7WO5 - chains A and G of the 9 polymer chains in the assembly; structure by electron microscopy, 3.45 A resolution.

[Chain A]
Protein: Spike glycoprotein
From: Severe acute respiratory syndrome coronavirus 2
UniProt: P0DTC2 (SPIKE_SARS2); numbering as in UniProt (aligned over 1-1208)
Chain sequence (1288 residues; each row starts with the number of its first residue):
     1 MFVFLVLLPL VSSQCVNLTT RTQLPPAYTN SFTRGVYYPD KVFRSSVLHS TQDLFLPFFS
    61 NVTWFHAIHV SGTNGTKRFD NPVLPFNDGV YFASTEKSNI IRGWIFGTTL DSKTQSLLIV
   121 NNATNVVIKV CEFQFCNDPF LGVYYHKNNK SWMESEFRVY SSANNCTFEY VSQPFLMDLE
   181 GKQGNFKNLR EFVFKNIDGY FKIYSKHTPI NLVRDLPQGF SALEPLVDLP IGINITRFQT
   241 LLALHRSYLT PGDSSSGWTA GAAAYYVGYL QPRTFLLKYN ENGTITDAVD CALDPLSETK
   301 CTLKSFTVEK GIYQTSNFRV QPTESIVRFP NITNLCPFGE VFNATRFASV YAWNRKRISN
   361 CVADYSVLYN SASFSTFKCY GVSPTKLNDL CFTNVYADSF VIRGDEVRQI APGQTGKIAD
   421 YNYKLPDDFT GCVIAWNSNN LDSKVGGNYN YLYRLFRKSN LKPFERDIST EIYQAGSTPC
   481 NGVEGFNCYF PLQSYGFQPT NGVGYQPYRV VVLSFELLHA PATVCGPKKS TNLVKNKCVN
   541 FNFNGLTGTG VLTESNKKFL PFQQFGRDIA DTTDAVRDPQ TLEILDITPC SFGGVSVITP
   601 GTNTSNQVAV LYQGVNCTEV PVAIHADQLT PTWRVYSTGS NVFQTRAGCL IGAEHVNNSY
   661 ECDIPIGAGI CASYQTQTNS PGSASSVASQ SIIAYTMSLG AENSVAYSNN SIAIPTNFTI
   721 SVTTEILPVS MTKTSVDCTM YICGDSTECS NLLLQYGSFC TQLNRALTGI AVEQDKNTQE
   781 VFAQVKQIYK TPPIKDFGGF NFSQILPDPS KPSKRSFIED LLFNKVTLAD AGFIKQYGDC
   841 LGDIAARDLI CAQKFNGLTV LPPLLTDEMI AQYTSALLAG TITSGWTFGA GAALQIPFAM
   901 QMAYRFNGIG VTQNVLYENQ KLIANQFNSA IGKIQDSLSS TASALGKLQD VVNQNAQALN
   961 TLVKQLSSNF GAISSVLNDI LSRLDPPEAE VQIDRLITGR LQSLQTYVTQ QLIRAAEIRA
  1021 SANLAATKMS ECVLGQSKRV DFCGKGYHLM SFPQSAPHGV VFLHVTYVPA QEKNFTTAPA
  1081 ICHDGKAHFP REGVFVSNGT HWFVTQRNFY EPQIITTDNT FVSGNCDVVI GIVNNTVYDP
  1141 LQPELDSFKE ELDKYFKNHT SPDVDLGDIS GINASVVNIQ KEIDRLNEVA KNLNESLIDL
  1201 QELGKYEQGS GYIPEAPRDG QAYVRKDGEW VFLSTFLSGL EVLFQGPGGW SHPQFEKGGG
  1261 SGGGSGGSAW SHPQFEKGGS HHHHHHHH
Unresolved in the structure: 1-13, 621-640, 677-688, 828-853, 1148-1288
Construct notes: variant G614 (Asp in P0DTC2); conflict G682 (Arg in P0DTC2), S683 (Arg in P0DTC2), S685 (Arg in P0DTC2), P986 (Lys in P0DTC2), P987 (Val in P0DTC2); expression tag (1209-1288)
Curated features (UniProtKB/Swiss-Prot):
  - region: N280 to C301 (Putative superantigen), R403 to D405 (Integrin-binding motif), N448 to F456 (Immunodominant HLA epitope recognized by the CD8+), P681, A684 (Putative superantigen), S816 to Y837 (Fusion peptide 1), K835 to F855 (Fusion peptide 2), D1163 to E1202 (Heptad repeat 2)
  - site: R815, S816 (Cleavage)
  - glycosylation: N17 (N-linked (GlcNAc...) (complex) asparagine), N61 (N-linked (GlcNAc...) (hybrid) asparagine), N74 (N-linked (GlcNAc...) (complex) asparagine), N122 (N-linked (GlcNAc...) (hybrid) asparagine), N149 (N-linked (GlcNAc...) (complex) asparagine), N165 (N-linked (GlcNAc...) (complex) asparagine), N234 (N-linked (GlcNAc...) (high mannose) asparagine), N282 (N-linked (GlcNAc...) (complex) asparagine), T323 (O-linked (GalNAc) threonine), S325 (O-linked (HexNAc...) serine), N331 (N-linked (GlcNAc...) (complex) asparagine), N343 (N-linked (GlcNAc...) (complex) asparagine), N603 (N-linked (GlcNAc...) (hybrid) asparagine), N616 (N-linked (GlcNAc...) (complex) asparagine), N657 (N-linked (GlcNAc...) (complex) asparagine), T676 (O-linked (GlcNAc...) threonine), T678 (O-linked (GlcNAc...) threonine), N709 (N-linked (GlcNAc...) (high mannose) asparagine), N717 (N-linked (GlcNAc...) (hybrid) asparagine), N801 (N-linked (GlcNAc...) (hybrid) asparagine) and 6 more in UniProt
  - natural variant: L5 (L5F: In strain: Iota/B.1.526), S13 (S13I: In strain: Epsilon/B.1.427/B.1.429), L18 (L18F: In strain: Beta/B.1.351, Gamma/P.1 and 1 more), T19 (T19I: In strain: Omicron/BQ.1.1, Omicron/XBB.1.5 and 1 more; T19R: In strain: Delta/B.1.617.2, Omicron/BA.2 and 4 more), T20 (T20N: In strain: Gamma/P.1), L24 to A27 (sequence variant, change not given here; In strain: Omicron/BA.2, Omicron/BA.2.12.1 and 6 more), P26 (P26S: In strain: Gamma/P.1), Q52 (Q52H: In strain: Omicron/EG.5.1), A67 (A67V: In strain: Eta/B.1.525, Omicron/BA.1), H69 to V70 (deletion: In strain: Alpha/B.1.1.7, Eta/B.1.525 and 5 more), G75 (G75V: In strain: Lambda/C.37), T76 (T76I: In strain: Lambda/C.37), 82 further natural variant entries in UniProt
  - mutagenesis: H69 to V70 (Increased incorporation of cleaved spike into virions), N121 (N121Q: Partial loss of biliverdin affinity), R190 (R190K: Partial loss of biliverdin affinity), N234 (N234Q: Increased resistance to neutralizing antibodies), N331 (N331Q: Reduced viral infectivity), N343 (N343Q: Reduced viral infectivity), L452 (L452R: Increased resistance to neutralizing antibodies. Decreases HLA binding to NF9 epitope. Increased binding affinity to human ACE2), Y453 (Y453F: Decreased HLA binding to NF9 epitope. Increased binding affinity to human ACE2), A475 (A475V: Increased resistance to neutralizing antibodies), V483 (V483A: Increased resistance to neutralizing antibodies), E484 (E484D: Increased replication in human TMEM106B overexpressing cells), F490 (F490L: Increased resistance to neutralizing antibodies and human covalescent sera neutralization), 11 further mutagenesis entries in UniProt
Cystine bridges: C15-C136, C131-C166, C291-C301, C336-C361, C379-C432, C391-C525, C480-C488, C538-C590, C662-C671, C743-C749, C1032-C1043, C1082-C1126
Glycans and other covalent adducts: N-acetylglucosamine (NAG) linked to N17, N61, N122, N149, N165, N282, N331, N343, N616, N709, N717, N801, N1074, N1098, N1134
From the paper describing this entry:
  - mutagenesis - S373P: decreased binding to 553-15 (proposed by the authors, not directly observed)

[Chain G]
Protein: mAb15 VL
From: Homo sapiens
Chain sequence (218 residues; row label = number of the first residue in the row):
     1 DIVMTQPHSV SESPGKTVTI SCTRSSGSIA SNYVQWYQQR PGSSPTTVIY EDNQRPSGVP
    61 DRFSGSIDSS SNSASLTISG LKTEDEADYY CQSYDGSNHN VVFGGGTELT VLSQPKAAPS
   121 VTLFPPSSEE LQANKATLVC LISDFYPGAV TVAWKADSSP VKAGVETTTP SKQSNNKYAA
   181 SSYLSLTPEQ WKSHRSYSCQ VTHEGSTVEK TVAPTECS
Unresolved in the structure: 1, 217-218
Cystine bridges: C22-C91, C140-C199

[Interface between chain A and chain G]
Contacting residue pairs (15; chain A residue first):
  A372(A) - H99(G)  hydrogen bond (backbone-side chain)
  S375(A) - S31(G)  hydrogen bond (backbone-side chain)
  S375(A) - N32(G)  hydrogen bond (backbone-side chain)
  T376(A) - S31(G)
  F377(A) - S31(G)
  F377(A) - N32(G)
  F377(A) - Y33(G)
  K378(A) - A30(G)
  K378(A) - S31(G)
  K378(A) - N32(G)  hydrogen bond (side chain-backbone)
  K378(A) - Y33(G)
  C379(A) - Y33(G)  hydrogen bond (backbone-side chain)
  P384(A) - Y33(G)
  R408(A) - S28(G)
  Q414(A) - S69(G)
Also at the interface, not in a pair above, chain A (10 interface residues in all): S383
Also at the interface, not in a pair above, chain G (9 interface residues in all): E51, Q54

[Overview]
Chain A and chain G form an interface of 10 and 9 residues respectively, with 5 hydrogen bonds. Polar pairs
include A372(A)-H99(G), S375(A)-S31(G) and S375(A)-N32(G). N-acetylglucosamine is covalently linked to N17(A),
N61(A), N122(A), N149(A), N165(A) and N282(A) and 9 more. The paper reports that S373P of chain A reduces
binding to 553-15.
Chain A is Spike glycoprotein (Severe acute respiratory syndrome coronavirus 2) and chain G is mAb15 VL (Homo
sapiens); the structure, SARS-CoV-2 Spike in complex with IgG 553-15 (S-553-15 trimer), was determined by
electron microscopy together with 7WO4, 7WO7 and 7WOG from the same study.
